PDB entry 5E06 | X-ray diffraction, 3.00 A resolution | chain A

[Chain A]
Protein: Nucleocapsid protein
Organism: Sin Nombre virus
UniProtKB: Q9E1J8 (Q9E1J8_9VIRU); residues 114-397 here correspond to UniProt positions 112-395 (UniProt number = residue number - 2)
Chain sequence (284 residues; numbered 114 to 397; the number before each row is that of its first residue):
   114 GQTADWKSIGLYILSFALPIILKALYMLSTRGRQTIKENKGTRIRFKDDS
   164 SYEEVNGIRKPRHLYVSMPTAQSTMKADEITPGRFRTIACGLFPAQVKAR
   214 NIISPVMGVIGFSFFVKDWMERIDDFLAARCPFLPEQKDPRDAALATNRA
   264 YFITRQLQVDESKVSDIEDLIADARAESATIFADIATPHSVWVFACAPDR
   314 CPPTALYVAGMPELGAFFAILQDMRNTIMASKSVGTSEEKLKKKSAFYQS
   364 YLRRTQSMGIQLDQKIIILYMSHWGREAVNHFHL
Disordered / not traced: 343-356
Reported in the primary citation:
  - mutagenesis - R146A, R197A, R199A, R313A, R366A, R367A: decreased binding to probe RNA
  - mutagenesis - Q185A, R338A, N339A: decreased binding to RNA

[Summary]
From the paper: R146A, R197A and R199A, among others, reduce binding to probe RNA; Q185A, R338A and N339A
reduce binding to RNA; 9 substitutions were tested in all.
Chain A is Nucleocapsid protein (Sin Nombre virus); the structure, Structure of Sin Nombre virus nucleoprotein
in long-axis crystal form, was determined by X-ray diffraction together with 5E04 and 5E05 from the same
study.
